Entry 3M0D (X-ray diffraction, 2.80 A resolution); this record covers chains B and C of the 4 polymer chains in the assembly.

[Chain B]
Molecule: TNF receptor-associated factor 2
Source organism: Homo sapiens
UniProt: Q12933 (TRAF2_HUMAN); residue numbers follow UniProt; this construct covers 266-329
Chain sequence (66 residues; row label = number of the first residue in the row):
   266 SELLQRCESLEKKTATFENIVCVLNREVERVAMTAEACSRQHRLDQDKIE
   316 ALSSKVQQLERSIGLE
Not modelled in the structure: 266, 330-331
Differences from the reference sequence: expression tag (330-331)
UniProt features mapped onto this chain:
  - region: Glu-283 to Val-293 (Important for interaction with BIRC2 and BIRC3)
  - cross-link: Lys-320 (Glycyl lysine isopeptide (Lys-Gly) (interchain with G-Cter in ubiquitin))
  - mutagenesis: Ile-285 (I285A: Strongly reduced interaction with BIRC3), Val-288 (V288A: Strongly reduced interaction with BIRC3), Glu-292 (E292A: Strongly reduced interaction with BIRC3)
From the paper describing this entry:
  - mutagenesis - T281A, V288A, R291K, R295A: unchanged binding to Baculoviral IAP repeat-containing protein 3
  - mutagenesis - E292A: abolished binding to TNF receptor-associated factor 1 (chain C)
  - mutagenesis - E292A: decreased signaling in response to TNFalpha stimulation
  - mutagenesis - C287A/R291K: decreased binding to Baculoviral IAP repeat-containing protein 3

[Chain C]
Molecule: TNF receptor-associated factor 1
Source organism: Homo sapiens
UniProt: Q13077 (TRAF1_HUMAN); residues 266-329 here correspond to UniProt positions 181-244 (UniProt number = residue number - 85)
Chain sequence (65 residues; numbered 265 to 329; the number before each row is that of its first residue):
   265 MFMKEKLLAELEGKLRVFENIVAVLNKEVEASHLALATSIHQSQLDRERI
   315 LSLEQRVVELQQTLA
Not modelled in the structure: 265, 329
Differences from the reference sequence: initiating methionine (265)
UniProt features mapped onto this chain:
  - cross-link (Glycyl lysine isopeptide (Lys-Gly)): Lys-270 (interchain with G-Cter in ubiquitin), Lys-278 (interchain with G-Cter in ubiquitin)
From the paper describing this entry:
  - post-translational modification sites: Lys-270, Lys-278 (citing earlier work)

[Chain B / chain C interface]
Pairs across the interface (36; chain B residue first):
  Leu-269(B) / Lys-268(C)
  Leu-275(B) / Leu-275(C)
  Glu-276(B) / Lys-268(C)  salt bridge
  Glu-276(B) / Leu-271(C)
  Glu-276(B) / Leu-275(C)
  Thr-279(B) / Leu-275(C)
  Thr-279(B) / Phe-282(C)
  Phe-282(B) / Leu-279(C)  hydrophobic
  Phe-282(B) / Phe-282(C)  hydrophobic
  Glu-283(B) / Phe-282(C)
  Val-286(B) / Ile-285(C)  hydrophobic
  Leu-289(B) / Leu-289(C)
  Asn-290(B) / Leu-289(C)
  Val-293(B) / Leu-289(C)
  Val-293(B) / Glu-292(C)
  Val-293(B) / Val-293(C)  hydrophobic
  Ala-297(B) / Ser-296(C)
  Ala-300(B) / Ser-296(C)
  Cys-303(B) / Leu-300(C)  hydrophobic
  Ser-304(B) / Ala-299(C)
  Ser-304(B) / Ser-303(C)  hydrogen bond
  His-307(B) / Ser-303(C)
  His-307(B) / Gln-306(C)
  His-307(B) / Ser-307(C)
  His-307(B) / Asp-310(C)  salt bridge
  Gln-311(B) / Asp-310(C)  hydrogen bond
  Ile-314(B) / Leu-317(C)  hydrophobic
  Ser-318(B) / Leu-317(C)
  Val-321(B) / Leu-317(C)  hydrophobic
  Val-321(B) / Arg-320(C)
  Val-321(B) / Val-321(C)  hydrophobic
  Gln-322(B) / Arg-320(C)
  Leu-324(B) / Leu-324(C)  hydrophobic
  Glu-325(B) / Arg-320(C)  salt bridge
  Glu-325(B) / Leu-324(C)
  Ile-328(B) / Leu-328(C)  hydrophobic
Interface residues without a listed pair, chain B (26 interface residues in all): Cys-272, Glu-294, Leu-317
Interface residues without a listed pair, chain C (24 interface residues in all): Leu-272, Arg-313, Ile-314

[Summary]
Chain B and chain C form an interface of 26 and 24 residues respectively, with 2 hydrogen bonds and 3 salt
bridges. Among the polar pairs are Glu-276(B)/Lys-268(C), His-307(B)/Asp-310(C) and Glu-325(B)/Arg-320(C). The
paper reports that E292A of chain B abolishes binding to TNF receptor-associated factor 1 (chain C);
modification sites Lys-270(C) and Lys-278(C); 6 substitutions were tested in all.
Here chain B is TNF receptor-associated factor 2 and chain C is TNF receptor-associated factor 1, both from
Homo sapiens. Entry 3M0D (Crystal structure of the TRAF1:TRAF2:cIAP2 complex) was determined by X-ray
diffraction (same publication as 3M06 and 3M0A).
